6GSI - chains C and D of the 12 polymer chains in the assembly; structure by electron microscopy, 3.75 A resolution.

# Chain C (and D)
Protein: Capsid protein
From: Feline calicivirus strain F9
Notes: chain D of this document is another copy of the same molecule, construct and numbering; everything in this record applies to it too
UniProt: P27406 (CAPSD_FCVF9); aligned to UniProt positions 1-669 over residues 1-669 (the alignment contains insertions or deletions, so no single offset holds)
Amino-acid sequence (669 residues; row label = number of the first residue in the row):
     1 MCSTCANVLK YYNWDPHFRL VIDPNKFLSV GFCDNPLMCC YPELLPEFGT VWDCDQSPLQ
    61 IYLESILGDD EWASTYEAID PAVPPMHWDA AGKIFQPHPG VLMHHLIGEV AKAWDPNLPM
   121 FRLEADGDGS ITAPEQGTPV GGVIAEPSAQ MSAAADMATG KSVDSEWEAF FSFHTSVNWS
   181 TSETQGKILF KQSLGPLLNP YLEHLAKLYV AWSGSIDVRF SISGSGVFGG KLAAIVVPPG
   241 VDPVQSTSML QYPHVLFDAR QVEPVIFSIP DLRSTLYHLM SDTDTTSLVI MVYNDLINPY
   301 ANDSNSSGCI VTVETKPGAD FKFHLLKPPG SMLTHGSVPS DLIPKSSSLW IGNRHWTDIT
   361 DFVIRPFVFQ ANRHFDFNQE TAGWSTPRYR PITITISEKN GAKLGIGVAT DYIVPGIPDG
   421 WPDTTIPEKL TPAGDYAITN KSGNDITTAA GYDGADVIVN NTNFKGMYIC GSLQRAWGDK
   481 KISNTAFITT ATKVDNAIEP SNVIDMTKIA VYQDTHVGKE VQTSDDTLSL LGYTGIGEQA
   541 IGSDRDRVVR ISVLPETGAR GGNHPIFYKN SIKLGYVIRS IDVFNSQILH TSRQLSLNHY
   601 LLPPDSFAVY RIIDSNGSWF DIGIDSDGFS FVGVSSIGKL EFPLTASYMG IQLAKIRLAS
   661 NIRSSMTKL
Not modelled in the structure: 1-129, 664-669
Construct notes: conflict Asn13 (Asp in P27406), Arg19 (Lys in P27406), Asp23 (Asn in P27406), 59 further conflict positions vs the reference (P27406) not listed; insertion (127, 493)
Metal / ion sites: K+: Gln474, Asp479
Curated features (UniProtKB/Swiss-Prot):
  - site: Glu124, Ala125 (Cleavage), Lys480 (Interaction with host receptor F11R/JAM-1)
Reported in the primary citation:
  - conformationally variable residues (loop rearrangement): Tyr293 to Ser307

# Chain C / chain D interface
Residue-residue contacts (162):
  Ser130(C) - Val262(D)
  Ala133(C) - Arg219(D)
  Pro134(C) - Phe170(D)
  Pro134(C) - Phe171(D)  hydrogen bond (backbone-backbone)
  Glu135(C) - Ala169(D)
  Glu135(C) - Phe171(D)
  Gln136(C) - Arg219(D)
  Gln136(C) - Glu263(D)  hydrogen bond
  Gly137(C) - Pro264(D)
  Gly137(C) - Ile266(D)
  Thr138(C) - Pro264(D)  hydrogen bond (backbone-backbone)
  Thr138(C) - Val265(D)
  Thr138(C) - Ile266(D)
  Pro139(C) - Ile266(D)  hydrophobic
  Val140(C) - Phe267(D)  hydrophobic
  Gly141(C) - Ser268(D)
  Gly142(C) - Ser268(D)  hydrogen bond (backbone-side chain)
  Val143(C) - Val236(D)  hydrophobic
  Val143(C) - Val255(D)  hydrophobic
  Ile144(C) - Val236(D)  hydrophobic
  Ile144(C) - Tyr252(D)
  Pro147(C) - Ser215(D)
  Pro147(C) - Asp320(D)
  Met151(C) - Arg273(D)
  Ala154(C) - Leu276(D)  hydrophobic
  Ala155(C) - Ser213(D)
  Ala155(C) - Leu276(D)
  Ala155(C) - His324(D)
  Asp156(C) - Lys322(D)  salt bridge
  Asp156(C) - His324(D)
  Thr159(C) - His324(D)
  Thr159(C) - Leu325(D)
  Lys161(C) - Tyr209(D)
  Lys161(C) - Phe323(D)
  Lys161(C) - His324(D)
  Glu166(C) - Tyr209(D)  hydrogen bond
  Trp167(C) - Tyr209(D)
  Phe170(C) - Pro134(D)
  Phe170(C) - Leu326(D)  hydrophobic
  Phe171(C) - Pro134(D)  hydrogen bond (backbone-backbone)
  Phe171(C) - Glu135(D)
  Phe171(C) - Gln136(D)
  Tyr201(C) - Leu208(D)  hydrophobic
  Tyr201(C) - Leu326(D)  hydrophobic
  Tyr201(C) - Lys327(D)
  His204(C) - His204(D)  hydrogen bond (backbone-side chain)
  His204(C) - Leu208(D)
  His204(C) - Met332(D)
  Leu205(C) - Leu205(D)  hydrophobic
  Lys207(C) - His204(D)
  Leu208(C) - Tyr201(D)  hydrophobic
  Leu208(C) - His204(D)
  Tyr209(C) - Glu166(D)  hydrogen bond
  Tyr209(C) - Trp167(D)
  Ser213(C) - Ala155(D)
  Ser215(C) - Pro147(D)
  Arg219(C) - Ala133(D)
  Arg219(C) - Gln136(D)
  Val236(C) - Val143(D)  hydrophobic
  Val236(C) - Ile144(D)  hydrophobic
  Tyr252(C) - Ile144(D)
  Val255(C) - Val143(D)  hydrophobic
  Glu263(C) - Gln136(D)  hydrogen bond
  Pro264(C) - Thr132(D)
  Pro264(C) - Gly137(D)
  Pro264(C) - Thr138(D)  hydrogen bond (backbone-backbone)
  Val265(C) - Thr138(D)
  Ile266(C) - Gly137(D)
  Ile266(C) - Thr138(D)
  Ile266(C) - Pro139(D)  hydrophobic
  Phe267(C) - Val140(D)  hydrophobic
  Ser268(C) - Gly141(D)
  Ser268(C) - Gly142(D)  hydrogen bond (side chain-backbone)
  Pro270(C) - Ala145(D)
  Leu272(C) - Ile144(D)  hydrophobic
  Arg273(C) - Met151(D)
  Thr275(C) - Met151(D)
  Leu276(C) - Ala155(D)
  Lys316(C) - Glu135(D)  salt bridge
  Asp320(C) - Pro147(D)
  Lys322(C) - Asp156(D)  salt bridge
  Phe323(C) - Lys161(D)
  His324(C) - Ala155(D)
  His324(C) - Asp156(D)  salt bridge
  His324(C) - Thr159(D)
  His324(C) - Lys161(D)
  Leu325(C) - Thr159(D)
  Leu326(C) - Glu166(D)
  Leu326(C) - Tyr201(D)
  Pro329(C) - Tyr201(D)
  Ile351(C) - Arg390(D)
  Trp356(C) - Arg390(D)
  Trp356(C) - Pro391(D)
  Asp358(C) - Arg390(D)  salt bridge
  Arg390(C) - Ser348(D)
  Arg390(C) - Ile351(D)
  Arg390(C) - Trp356(D)
  Arg390(C) - Asp358(D)  salt bridge
  Pro391(C) - Trp356(D)  hydrophobic
  Pro391(C) - Leu531(D)  hydrophobic
  Thr393(C) - Lys573(D)
  Asp435(C) - Lys481(D)
  Asp435(C) - Ile482(D)
  Tyr436(C) - Lys480(D)
  Tyr436(C) - Ile482(D)  hydrophobic
  Thr447(C) - Gly478(D)
  Thr448(C) - Trp477(D)
  Ala449(C) - Trp477(D)  hydrophobic
  Gly471(C) - Gly471(D)
  Ser472(C) - Thr485(D)
  Leu473(C) - Ile469(D)  hydrophobic
  Leu473(C) - Leu531(D)  hydrophobic
  Leu473(C) - Lys573(D)
  Leu473(C) - Gly575(D)
  Arg475(C) - Lys573(D)
  Arg475(C) - Leu574(D)
  Arg475(C) - Gly575(D)
  Arg475(C) - Val577(D)  hydrogen bond (side chain-backbone)
  Arg475(C) - Ile578(D)  hydrogen bond (side chain-backbone)
  Arg475(C) - Arg579(D)  hydrogen bond (side chain-backbone)
  Ala476(C) - Tyr576(D)
  Trp477(C) - Thr447(D)
  Trp477(C) - Thr448(D)
  Trp477(C) - Ala449(D)  hydrophobic
  Trp477(C) - Val577(D)  hydrophobic
  Trp477(C) - Ile578(D)
  Gly478(C) - Tyr576(D)  hydrogen bond (backbone-side chain)
  Asp479(C) - Tyr576(D)
  Lys480(C) - Asp435(D)
  Lys480(C) - Tyr436(D)
  Lys480(C) - Thr447(D)
  Lys480(C) - Tyr576(D)
  Lys481(C) - Asp435(D)  salt bridge
  Lys481(C) - Tyr436(D)
  Ile482(C) - Asn484(D)
  Ile482(C) - Thr485(D)  hydrogen bond (backbone-side chain)
  Ser483(C) - Thr485(D)  hydrogen bond (backbone-side chain)
  Asn484(C) - Ile482(D)
  Asn484(C) - Ser483(D)
  Asn484(C) - Asn484(D)  hydrogen bond
  Thr485(C) - Ile482(D)
  Thr485(C) - Ser483(D)  hydrogen bond
  Thr485(C) - Asn484(D)
  Thr527(C) - Leu531(D)
  Ser529(C) - Ser529(D)
  Leu531(C) - Leu473(D)  hydrophobic
  Lys573(C) - Thr393(D)
  Lys573(C) - Arg475(D)
  Lys573(C) - Thr527(D)
  Leu574(C) - Leu473(D)
  Leu574(C) - Arg475(D)  hydrogen bond (backbone-side chain)
  Gly575(C) - Arg475(D)
  Tyr576(C) - Ala476(D)
  Tyr576(C) - Gly478(D)
  Tyr576(C) - Asp479(D)
  Tyr576(C) - Lys480(D)  hydrogen bond
  Val577(C) - Trp477(D)  hydrophobic
  Ile578(C) - Arg475(D)  hydrogen bond (backbone-side chain)
  Ile578(C) - Ala476(D)
  Ile578(C) - Trp477(D)
  Arg579(C) - Arg475(D)
  Arg579(C) - Trp477(D)
Interface residues without a listed pair, chain C (105 interface residues in all): Thr132, Ala145, Glu146, Ser152, Ala158, Ser165, Pro200, Pro253, Lys327, Ser348, Leu349, Phe464, Ile469, Asp525, Gly532
Interface residues without a listed pair, chain D (111 interface residues in all): Ser130, Ile131, Glu146, Ser152, Ala154, Ala158, Ser165, Lys207, Pro253, Pro270, Leu272, Thr275, Tyr277, Pro328, Pro329, Trp350, Asp445, Tyr452, Ser472, Phe487, Asp514, Leu597

# Summary
105 residues of chain C face 111 of chain D across their interface, with 22 hydrogen bonds and 7 salt bridges.
Among the polar pairs are Asp156(C)-Lys322(D), Lys316(C)-Glu135(D) and His324(C)-Asp156(D). The K+ site is
built by Gln474(C) and Asp479(C). The paper reports conformational variability at Tyr293(C).
Both chains are Capsid protein (Feline calicivirus strain F9). Entry 6GSI (Feline Calicivirus Strain F9 bound
to a soluble ectodomain fragment of feline junctional adhesion molecule A ...) was determined by electron
microscopy, deposited together with 6GSH.
